8F0G - chains X and C of the 5 polymer chains in the assembly; structure by electron microscopy, 3.35 A resolution.

== Chain X ==
Molecule: Antibody 1C3 Fab Heavy Chain
From: Homo sapiens
Notes: antibody fragment or engineered binder
Chain sequence (126 residues; row label = number of the first residue in the row):
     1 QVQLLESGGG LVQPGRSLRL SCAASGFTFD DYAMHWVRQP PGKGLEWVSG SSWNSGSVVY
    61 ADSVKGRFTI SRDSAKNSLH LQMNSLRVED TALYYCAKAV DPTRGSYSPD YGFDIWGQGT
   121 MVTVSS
Disordered / not traced: 1-2, 8-10, 120-126
Disulfide bonds: Cys-22/Cys-96

== Chain C ==
Molecule: Spike glycoprotein
From: Severe acute respiratory syndrome coronavirus 2
Reference sequence: P0DTC2 (SPIKE_SARS2); aligned to UniProt positions 14-1205 over residues 17-1208 (the alignment contains insertions or deletions, so no single offset holds)
Chain sequence (1209 residues; row label = number of the first residue in the row; numbering starts at 0):
     0 MGVKVLFALI CIAVAEAQCV NLTTRTQLPP AYTNSFTRGV YYPDKVFRSS VLHSTQDLFL
    60 PFFSNVTWFH VISGTNGTKR FDNPVLPFND GVYFASIEKS NIIRGWIFGT TLDSKTQSLL
   120 IVNNATNVVI KVCEFQFCND PFLDHKNNKS WMESEFRVYS SANNCTFEYV SQPFLMDLEG
   180 KQGNFKNLRE FVFKNIDGYF KIYSKHTPII VREPEDLPQG FSALEPLVDL PIGINITRFQ
   240 TLLALHRSYL TPGDSSSGWT AGAAAYYVGY LQPRTFLLKY NENGTITDAV DCALDPLSET
   300 KCTLKSFTVE KGIYQTSNFR VQPTESIVRF PNITNLCPFD EVFNATRFAS VYAWNRKRIS
   360 NCVADYSVLY NLAPFFTFKC YGVSPTKLND LCFTNVYADS FVIRGDEVRQ IAPGQTGNIA
   420 DYNYKLPDDF TGCVIAWNSN KLDSKVSGNY NYLYRLFRKS NLKPFERDIS TEIYQAGNKP
   480 CNGVAGFNCY FPLRSYSFRP TYGVGHQPYR VVVLSFELLH APATVCGPKK STNLVKNKCV
   540 NFNFNGLKGT GVLTESNKKF LPFQQFGRDI ADTTDAVRDP QTLEILDITP CSFGGVSVIT
   600 PGTNTSNQVA VLYQGVNCTE VPVAIHADQL TPTWRVYSTG SNVFQTRAGC LIGAEYVNNS
   660 YECDIPIGAG ICASYQTQTK SHGSASSVAS QSIIAYTMSL GAENSVAYSN NSIAIPTNFT
   720 ISVTTEILPV SMTKTSVDCT MYICGDSTEC SNLLLQYGSF CTQLKRALTG IAVEQDKNTQ
   780 EVFAQVKQIY KTPPIKYFGG FNFSQILPDP SKPSKRSPIE DLLFNKVTLA DAGFIKQYGD
   840 CLGDIAARDL ICAQKFKGLT VLPPLLTDEM IAQYTSALLA GTITSGWTFG AGPALQIPFP
   900 MQMAYRFNGI GVTQNVLYEN QKLIANQFNS AIGKIQDSLS STPSALGKLQ DVVNHNAQAL
   960 NTLVKQLSSK FGAISSVLND IFSRLDPPEA EVQIDRLITG RLQSLQTYVT QQLIRAAEIR
  1020 ASANLAATKM SECVLGQSKR VDFCGKGYHL MSFPQSAPHG VVFLHVTYVP AQEKNFTTAP
  1080 AICHDGKAHF PREGVFVSNG THWFVTQRNF YEPQIITTDN TFVSGNCDVV IGIVNNTVYD
  1140 PLQPELDSFK EELDKYFKNH TSPDVDLGDI SGINASVVNI QKEIDRLNEV AKNLNESLID
  1200 LQELGKYEQ
Disordered / not traced: 0-271, 442-449, 621-640, 676-689, 828-850, 1140-1208
Disulfide bonds: Cys-291/Cys-301, Cys-336/Cys-361, Cys-379/Cys-432, Cys-391/Cys-525, Cys-480/Cys-488, Cys-538/Cys-590, Cys-617/Cys-649, Cys-662/Cys-671, Cys-738/Cys-760, Cys-743/Cys-749, Cys-1032/Cys-1043, Cys-1082/Cys-1126
Covalently attached groups: N-acetylglucosamine (NAG) linked to Asn-343, Asn-616, Asn-709, Asn-717, Asn-801
Construct notes: initiating methionine (0); expression tag (1-16); conflict Val-70 (Ala67 in P0DTC2), Ile-96 (Thr95 in P0DTC2), Asp-143 (Tyr145 in P0DTC2), 39 further conflict positions vs the reference (P0DTC2) not listed; insertion (209-210)
Curated features (UniProtKB/Swiss-Prot):
  - glycosylation (N-linked (GlcNAc...) asparagine): Asn-20 (complex), Asn-64 (hybrid), Asn-334 (complex), Asn-606 (hybrid)
From the paper describing this entry:
  - mutagenesis - R346K: unchanged binding to 1H2 Fab

== Interface between chain X and chain C ==
Contacting residue pairs - 30 pairs, chain X then chain C:
  Gly-50(X) / Phe-486(C)
  Ser-51(X) / Phe-486(C)
  Ser-52(X) / Phe-486(C)
  Trp-53(X) / Tyr-489(C)  hydrophobic
  Asn-54(X) / Ala-484(C)
  Asn-54(X) / Gly-485(C)
  Asn-54(X) / Cys-488(C)  hydrogen bond (side chain-backbone)
  Asn-54(X) / Tyr-489(C)
  Ser-55(X) / Ala-484(C)
  Ser-55(X) / Gly-485(C)
  Ser-57(X) / Phe-486(C)
  Val-58(X) / Phe-486(C)  hydrophobic
  Val-59(X) / Phe-486(C)
  Pro-102(X) / Phe-456(C)
  Pro-102(X) / Tyr-489(C)  hydrophobic
  Thr-103(X) / Leu-455(C)
  Thr-103(X) / Phe-456(C)
  Ser-106(X) / Tyr-473(C)
  Ser-106(X) / Ala-475(C)
  Ser-106(X) / Gly-476(C)
  Tyr-107(X) / Ala-475(C)
  Ser-108(X) / Ala-475(C)  hydrogen bond (backbone-backbone)
  Ser-108(X) / Gly-476(C)
  Ser-108(X) / Asn-487(C)  hydrogen bond
  Pro-109(X) / Ala-475(C)
  Pro-109(X) / Tyr-489(C)
  Asp-110(X) / Phe-486(C)
  Asp-110(X) / Tyr-489(C)  hydrogen bond
  Tyr-111(X) / Phe-486(C)  hydrophobic
  Tyr-111(X) / Asn-487(C)
Also at the interface, not in a pair above, chain X (19 interface residues in all): His-35, Gly-105
Also at the interface, not in a pair above, chain C (13 interface residues in all): Phe-490, Arg-493

== Summary ==
19 residues of chain X and 13 residues of chain C are in contact; the contacts include 4 hydrogen bonds. Among
the polar pairs are Asn-54(X)/Cys-488(C), Ser-108(X)/Asn-487(C) and Asp-110(X)/Tyr-489(C). The paper reports
that R346K of chain C leaves binding to 1H2 Fab unchanged.
Here chain X is Antibody 1C3 Fab Heavy Chain (Homo sapiens) and chain C is Spike glycoprotein (Severe acute
respiratory syndrome coronavirus 2). Entry 8F0G (Structure of SARS-CoV-2 Omicron BA.1 spike in complex with
antibody Fab 1C3) was determined by electron microscopy together with 8E1G from the same study.
